PDB entry 9PFG | electron microscopy, 3.58 A resolution | chains D and E of the 10 polymer chains in the assembly

# Chain D
Molecule: Syntaxin-1A
Source organism: Rattus norvegicus
Reference sequence: P32851 (STX1A_RAT); residues 191-267 here = UniProt positions 191-267
Chain sequence (78 residues; each row starts with the number of its first residue):
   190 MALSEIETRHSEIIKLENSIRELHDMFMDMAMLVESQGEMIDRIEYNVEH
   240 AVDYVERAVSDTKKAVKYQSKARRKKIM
Not modelled in the structure: 190, 259-267
Sequence notes: initiating methionine (190)
UniProt features mapped onto this chain:
  - site: Lys253, Ala254 (Microbial infection: Cleavage)
  - cross-link (Glycyl lysine isopeptide (Lys-Gly)): Lys252 (interchain with G-Cter in SUMO), Lys253 (interchain with G-Cter in SUMO), Lys256 (interchain with G-Cter in SUMO)

# Chain E
Molecule: Alpha-soluble NSF attachment protein
Source organism: Rattus norvegicus
Reference sequence: P54921 (SNAA_RAT); numbering as in UniProt (aligned over 1-295)
Chain sequence (296 residues; each row starts with the number of its first residue; numbering starts at 0):
     0 GMDTSGKQAEAMALLAEAERKVKNSQSFFSGLFGGSSKIEEACEIYARAA
    50 NMFKMAKNWSAAGNAFCQAAQLHLQLQSKHDAATCFVDAGNAFKKADPQE
   100 AINCLMRAIEIYTDMGRFTIAAKHHISIAEIYETELVDVEKAIAHYEQSA
   150 DYYKGEESNSSANKCLLKVAGYAAQLEQYQKAIDIYEQVGTSAMDSPLLK
   200 YSAKDYFFKAALCHFCIDMLNAKLAVQKYEELFPAFSDSRECKLMKKLLE
   250 AHEEQNVDSYTESVKEYDSISRLDQWLTTMLLRIKKTIQGDEEDLR
Not modelled in the structure: 26-33, 288-295
Sequence notes: expression tag (0)

# How chain D and chain E interact
Pairs across the interface (6):
  Arg210(D) - Ile269(E)
  Met217(D) - Tyr200(E)  hydrophobic
  Glu224(D) - Leu197(E)
  Glu224(D) - Leu198(E)
  Glu228(D) - Ser159(E)  hydrogen bond
  Arg232(D) - Ser157(E)  hydrogen bond
Interface residues without a listed pair, chain D (7 interface residues in all): Asn207, Met221
Interface residues without a listed pair, chain E (9 interface residues in all): Thr118, Tyr205, Arg239

# In short
7 residues of chain D and 9 residues of chain E are in contact, with 2 hydrogen bonds. Polar contacts include
Glu228(D)-Ser159(E) and Arg232(D)-Ser157(E).
Chain D is Syntaxin-1A and chain E is Alpha-soluble NSF attachment protein, both from Rattus norvegicus; the
structure, Min22bin20S complex (NSF-alphaSNAP-2:2 syntaxin-1a H3:SNAP-25 SN1), 4:2:2 alphaSNAP-syntaxin-1a
H3-SNAP-25 SN1 subcomplex local refinement, non-hydrolyzing, class 28, was determined by electron microscopy
together with 9OJR, 9OJU, 9OJZ, 9OK3, 9OK5, 9OKC and 17 further entries from the same study.
